Entry 4WJW (X-ray diffraction, 2.59 A resolution); this record covers chains B and P of the 3 polymer chains in the assembly.

# Chain B
Molecule: Chitin biosynthesis protein CHS6
From: Saccharomyces cerevisiae
UniProtKB: P40955 (CHS6_YEAST); residue numbers follow UniProt; this construct covers 1-746
Sequence (761 residues; row label = number of the first residue in the row):
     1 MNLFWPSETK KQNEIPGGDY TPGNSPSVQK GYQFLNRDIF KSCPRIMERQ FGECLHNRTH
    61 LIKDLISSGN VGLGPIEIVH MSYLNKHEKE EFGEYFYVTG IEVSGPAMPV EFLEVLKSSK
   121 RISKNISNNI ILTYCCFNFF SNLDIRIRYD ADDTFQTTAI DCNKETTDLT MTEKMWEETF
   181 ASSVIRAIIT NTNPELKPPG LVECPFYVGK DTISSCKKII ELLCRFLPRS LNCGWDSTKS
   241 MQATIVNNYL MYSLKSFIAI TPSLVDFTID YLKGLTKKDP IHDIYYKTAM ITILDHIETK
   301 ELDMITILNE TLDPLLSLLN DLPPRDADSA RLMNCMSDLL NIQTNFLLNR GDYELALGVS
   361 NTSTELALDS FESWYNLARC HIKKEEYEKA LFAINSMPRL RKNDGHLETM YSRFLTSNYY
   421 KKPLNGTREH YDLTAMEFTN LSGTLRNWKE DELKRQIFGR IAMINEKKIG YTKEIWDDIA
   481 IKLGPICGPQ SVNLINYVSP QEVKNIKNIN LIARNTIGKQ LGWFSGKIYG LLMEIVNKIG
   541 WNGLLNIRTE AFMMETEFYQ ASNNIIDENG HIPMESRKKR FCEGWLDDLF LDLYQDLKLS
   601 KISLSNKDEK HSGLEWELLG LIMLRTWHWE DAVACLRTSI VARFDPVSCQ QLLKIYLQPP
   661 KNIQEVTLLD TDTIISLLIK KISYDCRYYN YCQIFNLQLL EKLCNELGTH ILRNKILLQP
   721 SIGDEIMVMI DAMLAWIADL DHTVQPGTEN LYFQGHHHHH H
Not modelled in the structure: 1-30, 400-412, 555-581, 744-761
Differences from the reference sequence: expression tag (747-761)
UniProt features mapped onto this chain:
  - region: Leu734 to Pro746 (CHS5-binding)
From the paper describing this entry:
  - mutagenesis - F34A, F34A/R713A, F34A/D731A, K210A, C216A/K217D/K218D, S237A, S253A, T516A, G540A/W541A, R548E/F552A, C582A/W585A/D587K, S612A, R637A/T638A, D672A, R713A, R713A/V728D, R713A/D731A, D724A, D724A/D731A, V728D, V728E, V728E/A735E, V728R, V728R/A735R, V728W, D731A, A735E, A735R, A735W: unchanged localization

# Chain P
Molecule: Chitin synthase 3
Notes: EC 2.4.1.16
Sequence (19 residues; each row starts with the number of its first residue; numbering starts at 0):
     0 DDYYLNLNQD EESLLRSRC
Not modelled in the structure: 0-1, 16-18

# Chain B / chain P interface
Contacting residue pairs (20):
  Gly31(B) - Tyr3(P)
  Gly31(B) - Leu6(P)
  Gly31(B) - Asn7(P)
  Gly31(B) - Glu10(P)
  Tyr32(B) - Tyr3(P)  hydrogen bond (backbone-side chain)
  Phe34(B) - Glu10(P)
  Phe34(B) - Leu14(P)  hydrophobic
  Ile469(B) - Leu13(P)  hydrophobic
  Arg713(B) - Asn5(P)
  Asp724(B) - Ser12(P)
  Asp724(B) - Leu13(P)
  Glu725(B) - Leu13(P)
  Met727(B) - Asp9(P)
  Val728(B) - Leu6(P)
  Val728(B) - Asp9(P)
  Asp731(B) - Asn5(P)
  Asp731(B) - Asp9(P)
  Ala732(B) - Leu6(P)
  Ala735(B) - Tyr2(P)
  Ala735(B) - Tyr3(P)  hydrophobic
Also at the interface, not in a pair above, chain B (15 interface residues in all): Leu35, Asp38, Lys467
The authors on this interface:
  - interface residues, chain B: Gly31(B), Arg713(B), Asp731(B)

# Summary
15 residues of chain B and 10 residues of chain P are in contact, with 1 hydrogen bond. The hydrogen-bonded
pair is Tyr32(B)-Tyr3(P). The paper reports that F34A, F34A/R713A and F34A/D731A of chain B, among others,
leave localization unchanged; interface residues Gly31(B), Arg713(B) and Asp731(B); 29 substitutions were
tested in all.
Chain B is Chitin biosynthesis protein CHS6 (Saccharomyces cerevisiae) and chain P is Chitin synthase 3; the
structure, Crystal Structure of the Chs5-Chs6 Exomer Cargo Adaptor Complex Bound to portion of Chs3, was
determined by X-ray diffraction.
